Entry 6UTQ (X-ray diffraction, 2.39 A resolution); this record covers chains E and F of the 6 polymer chains in the assembly.

[Chain E (and F)]
Protein: ATP-dependent sacrificial sulfur transferase LarE
From: Lactobacillus plantarum
Notes: chain F of this document is another copy of the same molecule, construct and numbering; everything in this record applies to it too
UniProt: A0A0G9FES3 (A0A0G9FES3_LACPN); residues 1-276 here = UniProt positions 1-276
Sequence (286 residues; each row starts with the number of its first residue):
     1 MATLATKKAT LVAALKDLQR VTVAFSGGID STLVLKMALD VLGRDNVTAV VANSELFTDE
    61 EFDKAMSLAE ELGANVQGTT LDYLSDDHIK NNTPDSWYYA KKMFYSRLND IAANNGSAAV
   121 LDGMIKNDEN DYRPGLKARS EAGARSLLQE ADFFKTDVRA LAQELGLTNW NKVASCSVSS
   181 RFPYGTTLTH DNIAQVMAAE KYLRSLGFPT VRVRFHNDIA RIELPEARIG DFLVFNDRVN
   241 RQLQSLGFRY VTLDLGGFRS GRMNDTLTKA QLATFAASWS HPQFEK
Not modelled in the structure: 1, 127-143, 260-286 (chain F: 1, 127-137, 261-286)
Differences from the reference sequence: expression tag (277-286)
Metal / ion sites: Cd2+: Asp231 (shared with 1 residue of chain D; Asp231(F) of chain F)
Reported in the primary citation:
  - mutagenesis - D231R: unchanged catalytic activity

[Chain E / chain F interface]
Residue-residue contacts (7):
  Thr3(E) with Glu70(F)
  Gln163(E) with Thr168(F), hydrogen bond; Asn169(F)
  Glu226(E) with Val234(F); Arg238(F), salt bridge
  Ala227(E) with Asp231(F)
  Asp231(E) with Asp231(F)
Interface residues without a listed pair, chain F (7 interface residues in all): Phe235

[Summary]
Chain E and chain F form an interface of 5 and 7 residues respectively, with 1 hydrogen bond and 1 salt
bridge. Among the polar pairs are Glu226(E)-Arg238(F) and Gln163(E)-Thr168(F). From the paper: D231R of chain
E leaves catalytic activity unchanged.
Chain E and chain F are both ATP-dependent sacrificial sulfur transferase LarE (Lactobacillus plantarum); the
structure, LarE, a sulfur transferase involved in synthesis of the cofactor for lactate racemase in complex
with ..., was determined by X-ray diffraction together with 6UTP, 6UTR and 6UTT from the same study.
